PDB entry 3JC7 | electron microscopy, 4.80 A resolution (low resolution: residue-level contacts below are approximate; hydrogen-bond / salt-bridge calls are withheld) | chains B and C of the 11 polymer chains in the assembly

# Chain B
Protein: DNA replication complex GINS protein PSF2
Organism: Saccharomyces cerevisiae
UniProtKB: P40359 (PSF2_YEAST); residues 1-213 here = UniProt positions 1-213
Chain sequence (213 residues; each row starts with the number of its first residue):
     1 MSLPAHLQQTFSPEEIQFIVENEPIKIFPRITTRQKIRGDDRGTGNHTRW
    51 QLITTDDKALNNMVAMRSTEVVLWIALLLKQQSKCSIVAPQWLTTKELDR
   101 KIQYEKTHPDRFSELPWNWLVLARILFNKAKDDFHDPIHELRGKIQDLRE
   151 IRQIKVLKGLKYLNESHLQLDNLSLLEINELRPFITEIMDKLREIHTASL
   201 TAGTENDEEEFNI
Unresolved in the structure: 1-2, 33-49, 201-213

# Chain C
Protein: DNA replication complex GINS protein PSF3
Organism: Saccharomyces cerevisiae
UniProtKB: Q12146 (PSF3_YEAST); residue numbers follow UniProt; this construct covers 1-194
Chain sequence (194 residues; numbered 1 to 194; the number before each row is that of its first residue):
     1 MGYYDIDDVLADGTEFPCKFQYDIPGLGYLENNPGRPITKNTKLSLPLWL
    51 ARILAIVGGDEALVDEEPVPFVELLPPDMFSTKVMNAIKTDPVALDLHSI
   101 NSHFFSLAIKWIMLFSEKELANVVSELLLQRAQELNHHASSLSIDLNADS
   151 TGKNSANTNIATSTFLLKLEEMEKEIYKKSHESYKDTKRWMFKK
Unresolved in the structure: 1-2, 30-32, 59-67, 142-161, 194

# Chain B / chain C interface
Contacting residue pairs (41):
  Gln9(B) with Lys179(C)
  Pro13(B) with Asp186(C); Thr187(C); Trp190(C)
  Glu14(B) with Trp190(C)
  Gln17(B) with Trp190(C)
  Val121(B) with Trp190(C)
  Arg124(B) with Trp190(C); Met191(C); Lys193(C)
  Arg149(B) with Met191(C)
  Leu157(B) with Gln133(C); Asn136(C); His137(C)
  Leu160(B) with Gln133(C)
  Lys161(B) with Leu129(C); Gln133(C)
  Leu163(B) with Leu129(C)
  Leu176(B) with Thr187(C); Trp190(C); Met191(C)
  Glu180(B) with Ser183(C); Tyr184(C)
  Leu181(B) with Tyr184(C)
  Phe184(B) with Ala132(C); Ser180(C)
  Glu187(B) with Glu175(C); Ile176(C)
  Ile188(B) with Leu128(C); Ala132(C)
  Lys191(B) with Leu128(C); Met172(C)
  Leu192(B) with Leu128(C)
  Glu194(B) with Ile109(C)
  Ile195(B) with Ile109(C); Met113(C)
  Ala198(B) with Met113(C)
  Ser199(B) with Ile112(C); Met113(C); Glu117(C); Lys118(C)
Interface residues without a listed pair, chain B (28 interface residues in all): Ser12, Leu120, Gln153, Asn179, Pro183
Interface residues without a listed pair, chain C (28 interface residues in all): Ala121, Ser125, Leu135, Ser140, Phe192

# Summary
Chain B and chain C each contribute 28 residues to their interface.
Here chain B is DNA replication complex GINS protein PSF2 and chain C is DNA replication complex GINS protein
PSF3, both from Saccharomyces cerevisiae. Entry 3JC7 (Structure of the eukaryotic replicative CMG helicase and
pumpjack motion) was determined by electron microscopy (same publication as 3JC5 and 3JC6).
